PDB entry 6NFK | X-ray diffraction, 1.86 A resolution | chain A

== Chain A ==
Protein: DNA dC->dU-editing enzyme APOBEC-3B
From: Homo sapiens
Notes: EC 3.5.4.38
UniProtKB: Q9UH17 (ABC3B_HUMAN); aligned to UniProt positions 187-378 over residues 187-378
Sequence (193 residues; row label = number of the first residue in the row; note: 8 numbers in that range are skipped by the numbering (no residue carries them; nothing is unmodelled there)):
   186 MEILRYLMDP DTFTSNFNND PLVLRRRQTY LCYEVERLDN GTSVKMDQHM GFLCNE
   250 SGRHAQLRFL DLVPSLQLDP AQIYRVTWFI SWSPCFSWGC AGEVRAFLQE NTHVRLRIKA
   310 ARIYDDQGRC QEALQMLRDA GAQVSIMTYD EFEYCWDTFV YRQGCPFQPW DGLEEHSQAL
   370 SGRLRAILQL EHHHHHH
Disordered / not traced: 186-189, 380-386
Differences from the reference sequence: initiating methionine (186); engineered mutation Ser200 (Phe in Q9UH17), Ser228 (Trp in Q9UH17), Lys230 (Leu in Q9UH17), Ser250 (Ala242 in Q9UH17), Gln255 (Glu in Q9UH17), Lys308 (Phe in Q9UH17), Asp315 (Tyr in Q9UH17), Gln316 (Asp in Q9UH17), Gly317 (Pro in Q9UH17), Arg318 (Leu in Q9UH17), Cys319 (Tyr in Q9UH17), Gln320 (Lys in Q9UH17); expression tag (379-386)
Disulfides: Cys284-Cys289
Swiss-Prot annotation at these positions:
  - binding site (Zn(2+)): His253, Cys284, Cys289
What the authors report for this chain:
  - conformationally variable residues (loop rearrangement): Trp281 to Gly288
  - binding site for iodide ion: Trp277, Ile279, Ile307

== Overview ==
From UniProt: 3 Zn2+-binding residues. From the paper: a binding site for iodide ion at Trp277, Ile279 and
Ile307; conformational variability at Trp281.
Chain A is DNA dC->dU-editing enzyme APOBEC-3B (Homo sapiens); the structure, Crystal Structure of the Cancer
Genomic DNA Mutator APOBEC3B with loop 7 from APOBEC3G bound to ..., was determined by X-ray diffraction (same
publication as 6NFL and 6NFM).
